PDB entry 8D0Y | X-ray diffraction, 4.70 A resolution (low resolution: residue-level contacts below are approximate; hydrogen-bond / salt-bridge calls are withheld) | chains D and B of the 6 polymer chains in the assembly

# Chain D
Name: 35O22scFv Heavy Chain Variable
From: Macaca mulatta
Notes: antibody fragment or engineered binder
Chain sequence (128 residues; numbered 1 to 110 plus 18 insertion-coded residues; the number before each row is that of its first residue; a row labelled like 72A-72H holds insertion residues (72A, then the next letters in order)):
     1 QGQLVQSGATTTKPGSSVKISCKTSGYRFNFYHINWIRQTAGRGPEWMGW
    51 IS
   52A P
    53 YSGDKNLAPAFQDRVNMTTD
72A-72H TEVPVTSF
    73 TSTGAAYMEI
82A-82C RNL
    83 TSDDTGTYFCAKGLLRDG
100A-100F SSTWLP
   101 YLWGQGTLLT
Disulfide bonds: Cys22-Cys92

# Chain B
Name: BG505SOSIPv8 gp41
From: Human immunodeficiency virus 1
Chain sequence (146 residues; row label = number of the first residue in the row):
   518 VFLGFLGAAGSTMGAASMTLTVQARNLLSGIVQQQSNLLRAPECQQHLLK
   568 DTHWGIKQLQARVLAVEHYLRDQQLLGIWGCSGKLICCTNVPWNSSWSNR
   618 NLSEIWDNMTWLQWDKEISNYTQIIYGLLEESQNQQEKNEQDLLAL
Disulfide bonds: Cys598-Cys604
Covalent attachments: N-acetylglucosamine (NAG) linked to Asn611

# Chain D / chain B interface
Residue-residue contacts (20; chain D residue first):
  Phe31(D) - Gly527(B)
  Phe31(D) - Thr627(B)
  Tyr32(D) - Asn625(B)
  Phe72H(D) - Thr627(B)
  Phe72H(D) - Leu629(B)
  Phe72H(D) - Gln630(B)
  Phe72H(D) - Lys633(B)
  Leu96(D) - Asn625(B)
  Leu97(D) - Ser620(B)
  Leu97(D) - Glu621(B)
  Leu97(D) - Asp624(B)
  Leu97(D) - Asn625(B)
  Arg98(D) - Gly527(B)
  Arg98(D) - Ser528(B)
  Arg98(D) - Thr529(B)
  Arg98(D) - Asp624(B)
  Arg98(D) - Asn625(B)
  Arg98(D) - Thr627(B)
  Asp99(D) - Thr529(B)
  Asp99(D) - Asp624(B)
Other interface residues (no listed pair), chain D (9 interface residues in all): Ser72G, Gly100

# Summary
9 residues of chain D face 11 of chain B across their interface. Covalently linked N-acetylglucosamine: at
Asn611(B).
Chain D is 35O22scFv Heavy Chain Variable (Macaca mulatta) and chain B is BG505SOSIPv8 gp41 (Human
immunodeficiency virus 1); the structure, Crystal Structure of HIV-1 BG505 SOSIPv8 Trimer in Complex with
CD4bs targeting antibody 21N13 and interface ..., was determined by X-ray diffraction, deposited together with
8SW3 and 8D01.
